6O2T - chains 1A and 1H of the 104 polymer chains in the assembly; structure by electron microscopy, 4.10 A resolution (low resolution: residue-level contacts below are approximate; hydrogen-bond / salt-bridge calls are withheld).

Chain 1A:
Name: Tubulin alpha-1B chain
From: Sus scrofa
UniProtKB: Q2XVP4 (TBA1B_PIG); numbering as in UniProt (aligned over 1-451)
Sequence (451 residues; each row starts with the number of its first residue):
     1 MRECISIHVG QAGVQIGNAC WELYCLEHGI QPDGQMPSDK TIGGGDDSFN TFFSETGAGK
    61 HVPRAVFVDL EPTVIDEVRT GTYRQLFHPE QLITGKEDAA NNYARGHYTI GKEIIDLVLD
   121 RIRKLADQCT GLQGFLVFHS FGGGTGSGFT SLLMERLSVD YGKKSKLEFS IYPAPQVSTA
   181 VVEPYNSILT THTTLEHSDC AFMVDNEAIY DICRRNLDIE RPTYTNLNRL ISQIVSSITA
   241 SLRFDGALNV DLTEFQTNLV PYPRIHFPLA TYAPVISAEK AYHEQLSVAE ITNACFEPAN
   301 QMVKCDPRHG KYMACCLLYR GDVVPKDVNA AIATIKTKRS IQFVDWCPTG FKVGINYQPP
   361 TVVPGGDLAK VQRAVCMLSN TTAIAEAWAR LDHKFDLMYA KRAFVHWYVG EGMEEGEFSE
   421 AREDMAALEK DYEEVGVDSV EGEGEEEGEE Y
Not modelled in the structure: 40-43, 442-451
Residues lining bound ligands:
  - GDP (guanosine-5'-diphosphate): Ala247, Leu248, Glu254
  - GTP (guanosine-5'-triphosphate): Gly10, Gln11, Ala12, Gln15, Asp69, Glu71, Asp98, Ala99, Ala100, Asn101, Ser140, Gly142, Gly143, Gly144, Thr145, Gly146, Ile171, Thr179, Glu183, Asn206, Tyr224, Leu227, Asn228, Ile231
Curated features (UniProtKB/Swiss-Prot):
  - motif: Met1 to Cys4 (MREC motif)
  - active site: Glu254
  - binding site (GTP): Gly10, Gln11, Ala12, Gln15, Glu71, Ala99, Ser140, Gly143, Gly144, Thr145, Gly146, Thr179, Glu183, Asn206, Tyr224, Asn228, Leu252
  - binding site (Mg(2+)): Glu71
  - site: Tyr451 (Involved in polymerization)
  - modified residue: Lys40 (N6,N6,N6-trimethyllysine), Ser48 (Phosphoserine), Ser232 (Phosphoserine), Tyr282 (3'-nitrotyrosine), Arg339 (Omega-N-methylarginine), Ser439 (Phosphoserine), Glu443 (5-glutamyl polyglutamate), Glu445 (5-glutamyl polyglutamate), Tyr451 (3'-nitrotyrosine)
  - cross-link (Glycyl lysine isopeptide (Lys-Gly)): Lys326 (interchain with G-Cter in ubiquitin), Lys370 (interchain with G-Cter in ubiquitin)
Reported in the primary citation:
  - post-translational modification sites: Lys40
  - conformationally variable residues (order/disorder transition): Lys40, Thr41, Ile42
  - conformationally variable residues (order/disorder transition): Met36 to Ser48 (from molecular simulation)

Chain 1H:
Name: Tubulin beta chain
From: Sus scrofa
UniProtKB: P02554 (TBB_PIG); the author numbering skips numbers that UniProt does not, so the offset changes along the chain: 1-44 = UniProt 1-44; 47-360 = UniProt 45-358; 369-455 = UniProt 359-445
Sequence (445 residues; each row starts with the number of its first residue; note: 10 numbers in that range are skipped by the numbering (no residue carries them; nothing is unmodelled there)):
     1 MREIVHIQAG QCGNQIGAKF WEVISDEHGI DPTGSYHGDS DLQL
    47 ERINVYYNEA AGNKYVPRAI LVDLEPGTMD SVRSGPFGQI FRPDNFVFGQ SGAGNNWAKG
   107 HYTEGAELVD SVLDVVRKES ESCDCLQGFQ LTHSLGGGTG SGMGTLLISK IREEYPDRIM
   167 NTFSVVPSPK VSDTVVEPYN ATLSVHQLVE NTDETYCIDN EALYDICFRT LKLTTPTYGD
   227 LNHLVSATMS GVTTCLRFPG QLNADLRKLA VNMVPFPRLH FFMPGFAPLT SRGSQQYRAL
   287 TVPELTQQMF DAKNMMAACD PRHGRYLTVA AVFRGRMSMK EVDEQMLNVQ NKNSSYFVEW
   347 IPNNVKTAVC DIPP
   369 RGLKMSATFI GNSTAIQELF KRISEQFTAM FRRKAFLHWY TGEGMDEMEF TEAESNMNDL
   429 VSEYQQYQDA TADEQGEFEE EGEEDEA
Not modelled in the structure: 440-455
Residues lining bound ligands: GDP (guanosine-5'-diphosphate): Gly10, Gln11, Cys12, Gln15, Asp69, Glu71, Ala99, Asn101, Ser140, Gly143, Gly144, Thr145, Gly146, Val171, Asp179, Glu183, Asn206, Tyr224, Leu227, Asn228
Curated features (UniProtKB/Swiss-Prot):
  - motif: Met1 to Ile4 (MREI motif)
  - binding site (GTP): Gln11, Glu71, Ser140, Gly144, Thr145, Gly146, Asn206, Asn228
  - binding site (Mg(2+)): Glu71
  - modified residue: Ser40 (Phosphoserine), Lys60 (N6-acetyllysine), Ser174 (Phosphoserine), Thr287 (Phosphothreonine), Thr292 (Phosphothreonine), Arg320 (Omega-N-methylarginine), Glu448 (5-glutamyl polyglutamate)
  - cross-link (Glycyl lysine isopeptide (Lys-Gly)): Lys60 (interchain with G-Cter in ubiquitin), Lys326 (interchain with G-Cter in ubiquitin)

How chain 1A and chain 1H interact:
Pairs across the interface (50):
  Gln11(1A) with Gly246(1H); Gln247(1H); Leu248(1H); Asn249(1H)
  Gln15(1A) with Gln247(1H)
  Glu71(1A) with Arg2(1H)
  Pro72(1A) with Arg48(1H)
  Thr73(1A) with Arg2(1H); Arg48(1H); Asn249(1H)
  Asp76(1A) with Arg48(1H)
  Glu77(1A) with Glu47(1H); Pro245(1H)
  Glu97(1A) with Cys131(1H); Leu132(1H)
  Asp98(1A) with Asp251(1H)
  Ala100(1A) with Lys254(1H)
  Asn101(1A) with Lys254(1H); Asn258(1H)
  Arg105(1A) with Arg253(1H)
  Pro175(1A) with Asn349(1H)
  Gln176(1A) with Leu333(1H); Asn349(1H)
  Ser178(1A) with Asn349(1H); Val351(1H)
  Thr179(1A) with Asp329(1H); Lys352(1H); Thr353(1H)
  Val181(1A) with Asn349(1H)
  Tyr210(1A) with Met325(1H); Asp329(1H)
  Arg221(1A) with Ser324(1H); Glu327(1H)
  Pro222(1A) with Lys326(1H)
  Thr223(1A) with Ser324(1H)
  Lys394(1A) with Asn349(1H)
  Leu397(1A) with Trp346(1H)
  Met398(1A) with Pro348(1H)
  Lys401(1A) with Phe262(1H); Trp346(1H)
  Ala403(1A) with Ile347(1H)
  Phe404(1A) with Val257(1H); Asn258(1H); Pro261(1H); Ile347(1H)
  His406(1A) with Val260(1H); Pro261(1H)
  Trp407(1A) with Ala256(1H); Val257(1H); Val260(1H)
Also at the interface, not in a pair above, chain 1A (35 interface residues in all): Lys96, Val177, Ala180, Val182, Arg214, Tyr224
Also at the interface, not in a pair above, chain 1H (38 interface residues in all): Asp130, Gln133, Pro263, Thr314, Asn350, Thr439

Summary:
Chain 1A and chain 1H form an interface of 35 and 38 residues respectively. Ligands of chain 1A: GTP and GDP.
Chain 1H binds GDP. The paper reports a modification site at Lys40(1A); conformational variability at
Lys40(1A), Thr41(1A) and Ile42(1A) among others.
Chain 1A is Tubulin alpha-1B chain and chain 1H is Tubulin beta chain, both from Sus scrofa; the structure,
Acetylated Microtubules, was determined by electron microscopy (same publication as 6O2Q, 6O2R and 6O2S).
